PDB entry 6FB2 | X-ray diffraction, 2.95 A resolution | chains A and E of the 6 polymer chains in the assembly

Chain A:
Name: DNA endonuclease I-CreI
Source organism: Chlamydomonas reinhardtii
Notes: EC 3.1.-.-
UniProtKB: P05725 (DNE1_CHLRE); numbering as in UniProt (aligned over 2-154)
Sequence (153 residues; numbered 2 to 154; the number before each row is that of its first residue):
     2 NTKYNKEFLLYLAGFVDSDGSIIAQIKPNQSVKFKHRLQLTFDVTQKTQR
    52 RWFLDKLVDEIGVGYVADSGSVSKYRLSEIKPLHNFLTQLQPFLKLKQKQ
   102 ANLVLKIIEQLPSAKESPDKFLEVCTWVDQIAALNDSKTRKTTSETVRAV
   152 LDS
Construct notes: conflict Ser19 (Gly in P05725), Val33 (Tyr in P05725), Arg38 (Gln in P05725), Gln40 (Ser in P05725), Asp44 (Gln in P05725), Ala68 (Arg in P05725), Ser70 (Arg in P05725), Lys75 (Asp in P05725), Arg77 (Ile in P05725)
Metal / ion sites: Mn2+ site 1: Ser19 (shared with 1 residue of chain B; DA515(E) of chain E; 1 residue of chain F); Mn2+ site 2: Asp20 (shared with 1 residue of chain B; 1 residue of chain D; DA515(E) of chain E; 1 residue of chain F; 1 residue of chain G)
Curated features (UniProtKB/Swiss-Prot):
  - region: Ser138 to Thr143 (Interaction with DNA)
  - binding site (Mg(2+)): Asp20
From the paper describing this entry:
  - catalytic residues: Asp20 (citing earlier work)

Chain E:
Molecule: 10-nt DNA strand
Sequence (10 nucleotides; row label = number of the first residue in the row):
   515 AGGAGTCAGA
Metal / ion sites: Mn2+ site 1: DA515 (shared with Ser19(A) of chain A; 1 residue of chain B; 1 residue of chain F)

Interface between chain A and chain E:
Pairs across the interface (31):
  Ser19(A) with DA515(E), phosphate contact
  Asp20(A) with DA515(E), phosphate contact
  Gly21(A) with DA515(E), sugar contact; DG516(E), phosphate contact
  Ser22(A) with DA515(E), sugar contact; DG516(E), hydrogen bond to the phosphate
  Ile24(A) with DG516(E), base contact; DG517(E), phosphate contact
  Gln26(A) with DG517(E), sugar contact; DA518(E), phosphate contact
  Lys28(A) with DA518(E), base contact; DG519(E), hydrogen bond to the base
  Thr46(A) with DA515(E), base contact
  Lys75(A) with DA515(E), base contact; DG516(E), hydrogen bond to the base
  Arg77(A) with DG517(E), hydrogen bond to the base
  Lys98(A) with DG516(E), salt bridge to the phosphate
  Ala133(A) with DG517(E), phosphate contact
  Asn136(A) with DG516(E), phosphate contact; DG517(E), hydrogen bond to the phosphate
  Asp137(A) with DG516(E), hydrogen bond to the phosphate
  Ser138(A) with DG516(E), phosphate contact; DG517(E), hydrogen bond to the phosphate
  Thr140(A) with DG516(E), base contact; DG517(E), sugar contact; DA518(E), sugar contact
  Arg141(A) with DG517(E), phosphate contact; DA518(E), phosphate contact
  Lys142(A) with DA518(E), hydrogen bond to the phosphate; DG519(E), salt bridge to the phosphate
  Thr143(A) with DA518(E), hydrogen bond to the phosphate
Also at the interface, not in a pair above, chain A (26 interface residues in all): Ile23, Ala25, Ile27, Pro29, Arg38, Gln40, Asp44
Also at the interface, not in a pair above, chain E (7 interface residues in all): DT520, DC521

Overview:
The interface between chain A and chain E involves 26 residues on one side and 7 on the other; the contacts
include 9 hydrogen bonds and 2 salt bridges. Among the polar pairs are Lys28(A)-DG519(E), Lys75(A)-DG516(E)
and Arg77(A)-DG517(E). UniProt lists Mg2+-binding residue Asp20(A) on chain A. The paper reports the catalytic
residue Asp20(A).
Here chain A is DNA endonuclease I-CreI (Chlamydomonas reinhardtii) and chain E is a 10-nt DNA strand. Entry
6FB2 (Crystal Structure of a Tailored I-CreI Homing Endonuclease Protein (3115 variant) in complex with its
target ...) was determined by X-ray diffraction, deposited together with 6FB0, 6FB1, 6FB5, 6FB6, 6FB7, 6FB8
and 6FB9.
